4BUJ - chains B and C of the 4 polymer chains in the assembly; structure by X-ray diffraction, 3.70 A resolution.

[Chain B]
Name: Superkiller protein 3
Organism: Saccharomyces cerevisiae
UniProt: P17883 (SKI3_YEAST); numbering as in UniProt (aligned over 1-1432)
Sequence (1436 residues; numbered -3 to 1432; the number before each row is that of its first residue; numbers below 1 keep their minus sign (Gly-3 is residue -3)):
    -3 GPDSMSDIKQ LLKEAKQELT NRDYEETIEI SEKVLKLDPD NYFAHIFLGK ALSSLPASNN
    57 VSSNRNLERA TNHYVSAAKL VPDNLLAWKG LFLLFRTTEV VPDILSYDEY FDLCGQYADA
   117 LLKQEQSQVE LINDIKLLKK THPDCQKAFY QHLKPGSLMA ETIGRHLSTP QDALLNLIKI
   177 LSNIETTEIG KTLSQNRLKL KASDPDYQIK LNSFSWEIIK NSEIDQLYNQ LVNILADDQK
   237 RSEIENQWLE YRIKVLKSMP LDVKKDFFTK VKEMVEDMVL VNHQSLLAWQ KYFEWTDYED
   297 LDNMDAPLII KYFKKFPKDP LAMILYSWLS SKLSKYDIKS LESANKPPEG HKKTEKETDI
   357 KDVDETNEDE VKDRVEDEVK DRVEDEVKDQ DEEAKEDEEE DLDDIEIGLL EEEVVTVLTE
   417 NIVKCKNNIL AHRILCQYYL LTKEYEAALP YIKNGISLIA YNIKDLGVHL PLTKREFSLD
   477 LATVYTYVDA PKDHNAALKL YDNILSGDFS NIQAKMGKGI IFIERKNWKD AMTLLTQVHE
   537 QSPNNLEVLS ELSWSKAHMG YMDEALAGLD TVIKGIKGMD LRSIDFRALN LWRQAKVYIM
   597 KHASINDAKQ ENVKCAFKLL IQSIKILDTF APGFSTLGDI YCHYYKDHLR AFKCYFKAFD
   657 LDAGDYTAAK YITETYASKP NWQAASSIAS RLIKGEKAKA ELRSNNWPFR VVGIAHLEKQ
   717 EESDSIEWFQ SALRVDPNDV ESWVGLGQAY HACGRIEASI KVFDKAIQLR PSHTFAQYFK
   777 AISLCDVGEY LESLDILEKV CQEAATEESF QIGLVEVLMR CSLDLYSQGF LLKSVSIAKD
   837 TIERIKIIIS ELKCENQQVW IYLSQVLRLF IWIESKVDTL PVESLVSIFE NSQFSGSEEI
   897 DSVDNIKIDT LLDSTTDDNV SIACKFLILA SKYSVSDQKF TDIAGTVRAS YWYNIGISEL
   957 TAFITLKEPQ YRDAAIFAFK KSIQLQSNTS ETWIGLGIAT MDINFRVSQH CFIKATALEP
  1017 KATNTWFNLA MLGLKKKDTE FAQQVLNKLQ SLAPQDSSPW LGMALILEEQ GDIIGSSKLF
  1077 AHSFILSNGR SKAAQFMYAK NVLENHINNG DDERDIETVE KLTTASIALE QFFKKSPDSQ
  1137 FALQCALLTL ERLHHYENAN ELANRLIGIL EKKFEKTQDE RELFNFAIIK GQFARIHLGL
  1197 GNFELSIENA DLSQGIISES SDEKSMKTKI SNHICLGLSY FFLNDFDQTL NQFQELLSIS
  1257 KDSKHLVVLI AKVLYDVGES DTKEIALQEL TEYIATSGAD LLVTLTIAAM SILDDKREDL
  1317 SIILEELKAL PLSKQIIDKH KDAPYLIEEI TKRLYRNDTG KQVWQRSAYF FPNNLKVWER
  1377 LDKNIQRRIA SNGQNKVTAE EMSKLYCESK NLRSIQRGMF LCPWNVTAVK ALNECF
Disordered / not traced: -3 to -2, 122-123, 162-164, 340-398, 601-603
Sequence notes: expression tag (-3 to 0)
Reported in the primary citation:
  - mutagenesis - Q1046A/P1050R/H1078A: decreased growth in response to xrn1D

[Chain C]
Name: Antiviral protein SKI8
Organism: Saccharomyces cerevisiae
UniProt: Q02793 (SKI8_YEAST); residues 1-397 here = UniProt positions 1-397
Sequence (397 residues; each row starts with the number of its first residue):
     1 MSKVFIATAN AGKAHDADIF SVSACNSFTV SCSGDGYLKV WDNKLLDNEN PKDKSYSHFV
    61 HKSGLHHVDV LQAIERDAFE LCLVATTSFS GDLLFYRITR EDETKKVIFE KLDLLDSDMK
   121 KHSFWALKWG ASNDRLLSHR LVATDVKGTT YIWKFHPFAD ESNSLTLNWS PTLELQGTVE
   181 SPMTPSQFAT SVDISERGLI ATGFNNGTVQ ISELSTLRPL YNFESQHSMI NNSNSIRSVK
   241 FSPQGSLLAI AHDSNSFGCI TLYETEFGER IGSLSVPTHS SQASLGEFAH SSWVMSLSFN
   301 DSGETLCSAG WDGKLRFWDV KTKERITTLN MHCDDIEIEE DILAVDEHGD SLAEPGVFDV
   361 KFLKKGWRSG MGADLNESLC CVCLDRSIRW FREAGGK
Disordered / not traced: 1, 162-165
Reported in the primary citation:
  - conformationally variable residues (loop rearrangement): His332 to Gly356

[Chain B / chain C interface]
Residue-residue contacts (72; chain B residue first):
  Gly825(B) with Glu269(C)
  Phe826(B) with Glu264(C); Glu269(C); Ile271(C), hydrophobic
  Leu827(B) with Glu269(C), hydrogen bond (backbone-side chain)
  Leu828(B) with Phe267(C), hydrophobic; Glu269(C), hydrogen bond (backbone-side chain)
  Lys829(B) with Ser246(C), hydrogen bond; Glu264(C), salt bridge; Glu266(C)
  Glu1109(B) with Met229(C)
  Ile1112(B) with Phe288(C), hydrophobic
  Val1115(B) with Met229(C), hydrophobic
  Glu1116(B) with Phe288(C)
  Thr1119(B) with Gln226(C); His227(C)
  Ile1123(B) with Gln226(C); Arg270(C)
  Gln1127(B) with Arg270(C)
  Lys1130(B) with Glu269(C), salt bridge
  Arg1148(B) with Met229(C)
  Leu1149(B) with Ser228(C); Met229(C), hydrogen bond (backbone-backbone)
  His1150(B) with Met229(C)
  His1151(B) with Gln226(C); His227(C), hydrogen bond (side chain-backbone); Ser228(C), hydrogen bond (side chain-backbone)
  Arg1383(B) with Asp350(C), salt bridge
  Arg1384(B) with His348(C), hydrogen bond (side chain-backbone); Gly349(C); Asp350(C), salt bridge
  Lys1392(B) with Ser256(C); Phe257(C); Ser280(C); Ser281(C)
  Val1393(B) with Ser256(C); Trp293(C)
  Thr1394(B) with Asn255(C); Trp293(C)
  Ala1395(B) with Arg237(C); Trp293(C), hydrophobic
  Glu1396(B) with Asn232(C)
  Met1398(B) with Trp293(C), hydrophobic
  Tyr1402(B) with Trp311(C)
  Ser1405(B) with His348(C)
  Asn1407(B) with Glu347(C), hydrogen bond; His348(C), hydrogen bond
  Arg1409(B) with Asp16(C), hydrogen bond (side chain-backbone); Glu347(C), salt bridge; Arg386(C)
  Gln1412(B) with Ala17(C); Phe20(C); Gly34(C), hydrogen bond (side chain-backbone); Ser63(C), hydrogen bond (side chain-backbone); Phe89(C)
  Arg1413(B) with Asp18(C), salt bridge
  Met1415(B) with Phe89(C), hydrophobic
  Phe1416(B) with Phe20(C), hydrophobic; His66(C); Met295(C), hydrophobic; Phe358(C), hydrophobic
  Leu1417(B) with Arg237(C), hydrogen bond (backbone-side chain); Trp293(C), hydrophobic; Trp311(C), hydrophobic
  Pro1419(B) with Trp125(C), hydrophobic; Phe188(C), hydrophobic
  Trp1420(B) with Thr190(C); Asn205(C); Ser235(C)
  Leu1428(B) with Phe89(C), hydrophobic
  Phe1432(B) with Lys62(C); Ser63(C)
Also at the interface, not in a pair above, chain B (41 interface residues in all): Ser832, Glu1126, Ser1410
Also at the interface, not in a pair above, chain C (49 interface residues in all): Gly64, Ser225, Leu247, Asp253, His279, Glu287, Leu384
The authors on this interface:
  - interface residues, chain B: Gln1412(B), Arg1413(B), Phe1416(B)

[In short]
Chain B and chain C form an interface of 41 and 49 residues respectively, with 13 hydrogen bonds and 6 salt
bridges. Polar contacts include Lys829(B)-Glu264(C), Lys1130(B)-Glu269(C) and Arg1383(B)-Asp350(C). The paper
reports that Q1046A/P1050R/H1078A of chain B reduce growth in response to xrn1D; interface residues
Gln1412(B), Arg1413(B) and Phe1416(B).
Here chain B is Superkiller protein 3 and chain C is Antiviral protein SKI8, both from Saccharomyces
cerevisiae. Entry 4BUJ (Crystal structure of the S. cerevisiae Ski2-3-8 complex) was determined by X-ray
diffraction.
